6J1P - chain A; structure by X-ray diffraction, 1.76 A resolution.

Chain A:
Name: Lipase B
Organism: Pseudozyma antarctica
Notes: EC 3.1.1.3
Reference sequence: P41365 (LIPB_PSEA2); residues 1-317 here correspond to UniProt positions 26-342 (UniProt number = residue number + 25)
Amino-acid sequence (321 residues; row label = number of the first residue in the row; numbers below 1 keep their minus sign (Gly-3 is residue -3)):
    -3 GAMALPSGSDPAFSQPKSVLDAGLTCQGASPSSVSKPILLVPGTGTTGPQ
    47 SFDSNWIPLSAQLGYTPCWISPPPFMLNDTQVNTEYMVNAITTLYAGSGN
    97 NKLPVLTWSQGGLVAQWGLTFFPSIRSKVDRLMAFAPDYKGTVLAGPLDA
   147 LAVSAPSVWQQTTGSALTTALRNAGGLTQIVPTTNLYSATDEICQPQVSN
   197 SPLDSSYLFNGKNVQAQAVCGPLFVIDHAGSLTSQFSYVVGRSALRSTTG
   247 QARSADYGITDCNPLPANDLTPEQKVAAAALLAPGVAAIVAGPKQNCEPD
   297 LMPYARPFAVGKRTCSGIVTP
Unresolved in the structure: -3 to -1
Sequence notes: expression tag (-3 to 0); engineered mutation Ala57 (Thr82 in P41365), Thr89 (Ala114 in P41365), Cys190 (Val215 in P41365), Gly281 (Ala306 in P41365), Val282 (Ala307 in P41365)
Disulfides: Cys22-Cys64, Cys216-Cys258, Cys293-Cys311
UniProt features mapped onto this chain:
  - active site: Ser105, Asp187, His224
  - glycosylation: Asn74 (N-linked (GlcNAc...) asparagine)
Reported in the primary citation:
  - conformationally variable residues (loop rearrangement): Leu140 to Leu147

Overview:
UniProt lists 3 active-site residues. From the paper: conformational variability at Leu140.
Chain A is Lipase B (Pseudozyma antarctica); the structure, Crystal structure of Candida Antarctica Lipase B
mutant - SR, was determined by X-ray diffraction, deposited together with 6J1Q, 6J1R, 6J1S and 6J1T.
